PDB entry 1S57 | X-ray diffraction, 1.80 A resolution | chains D and E of the 6 polymer chains in the assembly

== Chain D (and E) ==
Molecule: Nucleoside diphosphate kinase II
Organism: Arabidopsis thaliana
Notes: EC 2.7.4.6; chain E of this document is another copy of the same molecule, construct and numbering; everything in this record applies to it too
Reference sequence: O64903 (NDK2_ARATH); residues 79-231 here = UniProt positions 79-231
Chain sequence (153 residues; numbered 79 to 231; the number before each row is that of its first residue):
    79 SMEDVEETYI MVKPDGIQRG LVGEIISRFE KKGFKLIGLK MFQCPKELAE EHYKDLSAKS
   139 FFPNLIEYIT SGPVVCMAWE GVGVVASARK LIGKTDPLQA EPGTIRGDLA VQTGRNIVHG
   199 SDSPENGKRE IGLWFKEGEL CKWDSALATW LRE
UniProt features mapped onto this chain:
  - active site: His197 (Pros-phosphohistidine intermediate)
  - binding site (ATP): Lys91, Phe139, Arg167, Thr173, Arg184, Asn194
What the authors report for this chain:
  - catalytic residues: His197 (proposed by the authors, not directly observed)

== How chain D and chain E interact ==
Residue-residue contacts (42):
  Ser79(D) with Gln190(E)
  Glu81(D) with Gln190(E), hydrogen bond
  Lys109(D) with Arg97(E), hydrogen bond (backbone-side chain); Asp186(E); Leu187(E)
  Lys110(D) with Arg97(E); Pro175(E), hydrogen bond (side chain-backbone); Arg184(E), hydrogen bond (side chain-backbone); Gly185(E), hydrogen bond (side chain-backbone); Asp186(E); Leu187(E); Ala188(E), hydrogen bond (side chain-backbone); Val189(E)
  Phe112(D) with Val189(E), hydrophobic
  Val160(D) with Leu176(E)
  Ser165(D) with Leu176(E)
  Lys168(D) with Leu176(E); Gln177(E); Ala178(E); Glu179(E), salt bridge; Pro180(E)
  Leu169(D) with Pro180(E), hydrophobic; Gly185(E)
  Gly181(D) with Pro180(E)
  Thr182(D) with Pro180(E)
  Leu225(D) with Gln96(E)
  Thr227(D) with Arg193(E), hydrogen bond (backbone-side chain)
  Trp228(D) with Pro92(E), hydrophobic; Asp93(E); Gln96(E); Arg97(E); Ser149(E); Arg193(E)
  Leu229(D) with Arg97(E); Val189(E); Gln190(E); Arg193(E)
  Arg230(D) with Gln190(E); Arg193(E)
  Glu231(D) with Asn142(E); Gln190(E), hydrogen bond (backbone-side chain); Arg193(E)
Other interface residues (no listed pair), chain D (21 interface residues in all): Arg106, Gly111, Gly161, Pro180
Other interface residues (no listed pair), chain E (22 interface residues in all): Gly181, Gly192

== In short ==
21 residues of chain D and 22 residues of chain E are in contact, with 8 hydrogen bonds and 1 salt bridge.
Polar pairs include Lys168(D)-Glu179(E), Glu81(D)-Gln190(E) and Lys109(D)-Arg97(E). Curated annotation
(UniProt) lists active-site residue His197(D) and 6 ATP-binding residues on chain D. From the paper: the
catalytic residue His197(D).
Chain D and chain E are both Nucleoside diphosphate kinase II (Arabidopsis thaliana); the structure, crystal
structure of nucleoside diphosphate kinase 2 from Arabidopsis, was determined by X-ray diffraction, deposited
together with 1S59 and 1U8W.
